PDB entry 6C6U | electron microscopy, 3.70 A resolution | chains A and J of the 9 polymer chains in the assembly

[Chain A]
Molecule: 29-nt DNA strand
Sequence (29 nucleotides; each row starts with the number of its first residue):
     1 GGGCTGCGGTAGCGTGACGGCGAATACCC
Disordered / not traced: 7-13

[Chain J]
Protein: DNA-directed RNA polymerase beta'
From: Escherichia coli (strain K12)
UniProtKB: P0A8T7 (RPOC_ECOLI); residue numbers follow UniProt; this construct covers 1-1407
Sequence (1407 residues; each row starts with the number of its first residue):
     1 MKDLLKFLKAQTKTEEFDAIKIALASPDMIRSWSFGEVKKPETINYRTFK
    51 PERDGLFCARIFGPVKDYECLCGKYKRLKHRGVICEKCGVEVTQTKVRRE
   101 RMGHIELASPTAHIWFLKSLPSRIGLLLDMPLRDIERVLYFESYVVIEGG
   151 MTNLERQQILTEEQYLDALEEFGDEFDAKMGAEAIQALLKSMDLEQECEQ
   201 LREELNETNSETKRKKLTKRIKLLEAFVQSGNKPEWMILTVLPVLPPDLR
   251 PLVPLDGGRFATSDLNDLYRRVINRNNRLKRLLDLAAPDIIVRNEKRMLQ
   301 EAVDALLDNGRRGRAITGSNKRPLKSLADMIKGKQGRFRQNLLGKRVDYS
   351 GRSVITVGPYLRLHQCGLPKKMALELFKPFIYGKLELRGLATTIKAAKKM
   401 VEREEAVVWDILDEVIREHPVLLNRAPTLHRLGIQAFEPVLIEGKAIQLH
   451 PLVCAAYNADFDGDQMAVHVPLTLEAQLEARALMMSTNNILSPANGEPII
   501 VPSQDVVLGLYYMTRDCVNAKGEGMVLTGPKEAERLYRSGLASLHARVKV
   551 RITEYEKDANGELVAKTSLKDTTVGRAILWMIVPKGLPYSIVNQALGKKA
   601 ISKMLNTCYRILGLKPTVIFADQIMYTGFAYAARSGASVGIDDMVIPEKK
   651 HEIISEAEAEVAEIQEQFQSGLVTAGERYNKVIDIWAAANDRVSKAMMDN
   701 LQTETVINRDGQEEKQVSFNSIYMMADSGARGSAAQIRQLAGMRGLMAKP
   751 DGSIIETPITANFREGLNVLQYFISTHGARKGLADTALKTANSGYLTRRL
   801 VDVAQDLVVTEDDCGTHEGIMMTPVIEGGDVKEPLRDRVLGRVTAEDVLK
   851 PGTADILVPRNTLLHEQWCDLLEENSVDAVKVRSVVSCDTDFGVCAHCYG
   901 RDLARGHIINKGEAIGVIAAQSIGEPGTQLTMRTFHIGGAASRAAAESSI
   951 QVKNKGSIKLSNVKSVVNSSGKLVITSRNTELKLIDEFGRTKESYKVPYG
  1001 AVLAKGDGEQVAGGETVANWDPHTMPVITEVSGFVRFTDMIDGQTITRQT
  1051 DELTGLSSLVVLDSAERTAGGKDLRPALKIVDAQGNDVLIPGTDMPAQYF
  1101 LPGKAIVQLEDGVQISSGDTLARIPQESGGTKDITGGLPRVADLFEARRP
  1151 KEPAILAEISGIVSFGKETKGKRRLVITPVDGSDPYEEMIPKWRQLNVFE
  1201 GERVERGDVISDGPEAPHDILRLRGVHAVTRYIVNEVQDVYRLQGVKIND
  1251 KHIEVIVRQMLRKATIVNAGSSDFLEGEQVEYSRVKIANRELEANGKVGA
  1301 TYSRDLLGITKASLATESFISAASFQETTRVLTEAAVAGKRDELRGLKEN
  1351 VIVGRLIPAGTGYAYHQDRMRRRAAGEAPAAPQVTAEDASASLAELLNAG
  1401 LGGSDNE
Disordered / not traced: 1-14, 934-947, 1127-1134, 1374-1407
Ion coordination: Zn2+ site 1: Cys70, Cys72, Cys85; Mg2+: Asp460, Asp464 (shared with 1 residue of chain R); Zn2+ site 2: Cys814, Cys888, Cys895, Cys898

[How chain A and chain J interact]
Pairs across the interface (6; chain A residue first):
  DG3(A) - Tyr46(J)  hydrogen bond to the phosphate
  DT5(A) - Arg270(J)  base contact
  DT5(A) - Arg278(J)  salt bridge to the phosphate
  DG20(A) - Arg1148(J)  hydrogen bond to the phosphate
  DC21(A) - Arg1148(J)  phosphate contact
  DG22(A) - Lys1311(J)  salt bridge to the phosphate
Other interface residues (no listed pair), chain A (8 interface residues in all): DG2, DG6, DA23
Other interface residues (no listed pair), chain J (9 interface residues in all): Lys219, Arg271, Arg275, Glu1146

[Summary]
8 residues of chain A face 9 of chain J across their interface; the contacts include 2 hydrogen bonds and 2
salt bridges. Polar contacts include DG3(A)-Tyr46(J), DG20(A)-Arg1148(J) and DT5(A)-Arg278(J). Asp460(J) and
Asp464(J) form the Mg2+ site.
Here chain A is a 29-nt DNA strand and chain J is DNA-directed RNA polymerase beta' (Escherichia coli (strain
K12)). Entry 6C6U (CryoEM structure of E.coli RNA polymerase elongation complex bound with NusG) was
determined by electron microscopy together with 6C6S and 6C6T from the same study.
